PDB entry 2H1O | X-ray diffraction, 3.00 A resolution | chains F and G of the 10 polymer chains in the assembly

# Chain F (and G)
Protein: Trafficking protein A
Organism: Neisseria gonorrhoeae
Notes: chain G of this document is another copy of the same molecule, construct and numbering; everything in this record applies to it too
UniProt: Q9RF92 (Q9RF92_NEIGO); aligned to UniProt positions 2-68 over residues 2-68 (the alignment contains insertions or deletions, so no single offset holds)
Sequence (68 residues; each row starts with the number of its first residue):
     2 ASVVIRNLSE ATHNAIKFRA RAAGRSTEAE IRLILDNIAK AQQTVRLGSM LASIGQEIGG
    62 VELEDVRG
Disordered / not traced: 66-69 (chain G: 69)

# How chain F and chain G interact
Pairs across the interface - 55 pairs, chain F then chain G:
  Ala2(F) - Ile6(G)
  Ala2(F) - Arg7(G)
  Ala2(F) - Asn8(G)  hydrogen bond (backbone-backbone)
  Ala2(F) - Leu9(G)  hydrogen bond (backbone-backbone)
  Ala2(F) - Glu11(G)  hydrogen bond (backbone-side chain)
  Ala2(F) - His14(G)
  Ser3(F) - Ile6(G)
  Ser3(F) - Arg7(G)
  Val4(F) - Val4(G)
  Val4(F) - Val5(G)
  Val4(F) - Ile6(G)  hydrogen bond (backbone-backbone)
  Val4(F) - His14(G)
  Val4(F) - Ile32(G)  hydrophobic
  Val5(F) - Val4(G)
  Val5(F) - Glu29(G)
  Ile6(F) - Ala2(G)
  Ile6(F) - Ser3(G)
  Ile6(F) - Val4(G)  hydrogen bond (backbone-backbone)
  Ile6(F) - Glu29(G)
  Ile6(F) - Ile32(G)  hydrophobic
  Arg7(F) - Ala2(G)
  Arg7(F) - Ser3(G)
  Arg7(F) - Glu29(G)  salt bridge
  Arg7(F) - Arg33(G)  hydrogen bond (backbone-side chain)
  Asn8(F) - Ala2(G)  hydrogen bond (backbone-backbone)
  Asn8(F) - Arg33(G)
  Leu9(F) - Ala2(G)  hydrogen bond (backbone-backbone)
  Glu11(F) - Ala2(G)  hydrogen bond (side chain-backbone)
  Thr13(F) - Leu36(G)
  Thr13(F) - Asp37(G)  hydrogen bond
  Thr13(F) - Ala40(G)
  His14(F) - Val4(G)
  Ala16(F) - Ala40(G)  hydrophobic
  Ile17(F) - Leu36(G)  hydrophobic
  Ile17(F) - Ile39(G)  hydrophobic
  Phe19(F) - Gln43(G)
  Arg20(F) - Gln43(G)
  Glu29(F) - Val5(G)
  Glu29(F) - Ile6(G)
  Glu29(F) - Arg7(G)  salt bridge
  Ile32(F) - Ile6(G)  hydrophobic
  Arg33(F) - Arg7(G)  hydrogen bond (side chain-backbone)
  Arg33(F) - Asn8(G)  hydrogen bond (side chain-backbone)
  Ile35(F) - Ile39(G)  hydrophobic
  Leu36(F) - Thr13(G)
  Leu36(F) - Ile17(G)
  Leu36(F) - Ile32(G)  hydrophobic
  Asp37(F) - Thr13(G)  hydrogen bond
  Ile39(F) - Ile17(G)  hydrophobic
  Ile39(F) - Arg20(G)
  Ile39(F) - Ile35(G)  hydrophobic
  Ala40(F) - Thr13(G)
  Ala40(F) - Ala16(G)  hydrophobic
  Gln43(F) - Ala16(G)  hydrogen bond (side chain-backbone)
  Gln43(F) - Arg20(G)  hydrogen bond
Interface residues without a listed pair, chain F (25 interface residues in all): Ser10
Interface residues without a listed pair, chain G (24 interface residues in all): Ser10

# Overview
25 residues of chain F face 24 of chain G across their interface; the contacts include 15 hydrogen bonds and 2
salt bridges. Polar contacts include Arg7(F)-Glu29(G), Ala2(F)-Glu11(G) and Arg7(F)-Arg33(G).
Both chains are Trafficking protein A (Neisseria gonorrhoeae). Entry 2H1O (Structure of FitAB bound to IR36
DNA fragment) was determined by X-ray diffraction, deposited together with 2H1C and 2BSQ.
